PDB entry 1DS8 | X-ray diffraction, 2.50 A resolution | chains L and M of the 3 polymer chains in the assembly

# Chain L
Name: Reaction center protein L chain
Organism: Rhodobacter sphaeroides
UniProt: P02954 (RCEL_RHOSH); residues 1-281 here = UniProt positions 1-281
Chain sequence (281 residues; each row starts with the number of its first residue):
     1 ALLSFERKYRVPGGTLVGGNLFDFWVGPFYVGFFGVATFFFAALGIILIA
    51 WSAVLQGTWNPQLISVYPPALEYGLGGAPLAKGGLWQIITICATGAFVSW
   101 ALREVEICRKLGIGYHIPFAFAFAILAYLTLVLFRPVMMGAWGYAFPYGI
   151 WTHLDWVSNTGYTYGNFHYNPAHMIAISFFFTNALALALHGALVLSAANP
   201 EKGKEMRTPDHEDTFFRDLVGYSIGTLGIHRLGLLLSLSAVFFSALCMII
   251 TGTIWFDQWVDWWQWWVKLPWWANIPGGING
Bound ions: bacteriochlorophyll a Mg site 1 near His-153 (its only coordinating residue here); bacteriochlorophyll a Mg site 2 near His-173 (its only coordinating residue here); Fe2+: His-190, His-230 (shared with His-219(M), Glu-234(M), His-266(M) of chain M)
Residues lining bound ligands:
  - bacteriochlorophyll a (BCL), molecule 1: Ile-46, Ile-49, Phe-97, Tyr-128, Leu-131, Phe-146, Ile-150, Trp-151, His-153, Leu-154, Trp-156, Val-157
  - bacteriochlorophyll a (BCL), molecule 2: Phe-97, Phe-121, Ala-124, Ile-125, Ala-127, Tyr-128, Leu-131, Trp-156, Val-157, Ser-158, Thr-160, Gly-161, Tyr-162, Asn-166, Phe-167, His-168, His-173, Ala-176, Ile-177, Phe-180, Phe-181, Val-241, Ser-244, Ala-245, Cys-247, Met-248
  - bacteriochlorophyll a (BCL), molecule 3: Val-157, Tyr-162, His-168, Phe-181
  - bacteriochlorophyll a (BCL), molecule 4: His-168, Met-174, Ile-177, Ser-178, Phe-181, Thr-182, Leu-185
  - bacteriopheophytin a (BPH), molecule 1: Thr-38, Phe-41, Ala-42, Gly-45, Ile-49, Ile-89, Cys-92, Ala-93, Ala-96, Phe-97, Trp-100, Glu-104, Ile-117, Ala-120, Phe-121, Phe-123, Ala-124, Tyr-128, Phe-146, Tyr-148, Gly-149, Ile-150, His-153, Phe-180, Ser-237, Leu-238, Val-241
  - bacteriopheophytin a (BPH), molecule 2: Phe-181, Ala-184, Leu-185, Ala-188, Leu-189, Phe-216, Leu-219, Val-220
  - ubiquinone-10 (U10): Thr-182, Leu-185, Ala-186, Leu-189, His-190, Leu-193, Phe-216, Val-220, Gly-221, Tyr-222, Ser-223, Ile-224, Gly-225, Ile-229, Leu-232

# Chain M
Name: Reaction center protein M chain
Organism: Rhodobacter sphaeroides
UniProt: P02953 (RCEM_RHOSH); residue numbers follow UniProt; this construct covers 1-307
Chain sequence (307 residues; numbered 1 to 307; the number before each row is that of its first residue):
     1 AEYQNIFSQVQVRGPADLGMTEDVNLANRSGVGPFSTLLGWFGNAQLGPI
    51 YLGSLGVLSLFSGLMWFFTIGIWFWYQAGWNPAVFLRDLFFFSLEPPAPE
   101 YGLSFAAPLKEGGLWLIASFFMFVAVWSWWGRTYLRAQALGMGKHTAWAF
   151 LSAIWLWMVLGFIRPILMGSWSEAVPYGIFSHLDWTNNFSLVHGNLFYNP
   201 FHGLSIAFLYGSALLFAMHGATILAVSRFGGERELEQIADRGTAAERAAL
   251 FWRWTMGFNATMEGIHRWAIWMAVLVTLTGGIGILLSGTVVDNWYVWGQN
   301 HGMAPLA
Not modelled in the structure: 1-2, 302-307
Construct notes: conflict Ala-307 (Asn in P02953)
Bound ions: bacteriochlorophyll a Mg site 1 near His-182 (its only coordinating residue here); bacteriochlorophyll a Mg site 2 near His-202 (its only coordinating residue here); Fe2+: His-219, Glu-234, His-266 (shared with His-190(L), His-230(L) of chain L)
Residues lining bound ligands:
  - bacteriochlorophyll a (BCL), molecule 1: Trp-66, Val-126, Phe-150, Ala-153, Ile-154, Leu-156, Trp-157, Leu-160, Trp-185, Thr-186, Asn-187, Phe-189, Ser-190, Asn-195, Leu-196, Phe-197, His-202, Ser-205, Ile-206, Leu-209, Tyr-210, Val-276, Thr-277, Gly-280, Gly-281, Ile-284
  - bacteriochlorophyll a (BCL), molecule 2: Trp-157, Leu-160, Val-175, Ile-179, His-182, Leu-183, Trp-185, Thr-186
  - bacteriochlorophyll a (BCL), molecule 3: Thr-186, Phe-197, Leu-209, Tyr-210
  - bacteriochlorophyll a (BCL), molecule 4: Phe-197, Gly-203, Ile-206, Ala-207, Tyr-210, Gly-211, Leu-214
  - bacteriopheophytin a (BPH), molecule 1: Ser-59, Leu-60, Gly-63, Leu-64, Ala-125, Val-126, Trp-129, Thr-133, Thr-146, Ala-149, Phe-150, Ser-152, Ala-153, Ala-273, Val-274, Thr-277
  - bacteriopheophytin a (BPH), molecule 2: Tyr-210, Ala-213, Leu-214, Ala-217, Met-218, Trp-252, Thr-255, Met-256
  - ubiquinone-10 (U10), molecule 1: Ser-30, Gly-31, Val-32, Gly-33, Leu-47, Gly-48, Ile-50
  - ubiquinone-10 (U10), molecule 2: Leu-214, Leu-215, Met-218, His-219, Thr-222, Ile-223, Ala-245, Ala-248, Ala-249, Trp-252, Met-256, Phe-258, Asn-259, Ala-260, Thr-261, Met-262, Ile-265, Trp-268, Met-272

# Interface between chain L and chain M
Contacting residue pairs - 212 pairs, chain L then chain M:
  Leu-3(L) / Leu-250(M)  hydrophobic
  Leu-3(L) / Arg-253(M)
  Leu-3(L) / Asn-259(M)
  Phe-5(L) / Arg-241(M)
  Phe-5(L) / Glu-246(M)
  Glu-6(L) / Leu-250(M)
  Glu-6(L) / Arg-253(M)
  Glu-6(L) / Trp-254(M)  hydrogen bond
  Lys-8(L) / Glu-246(M)  salt bridge
  Tyr-9(L) / Thr-243(M)  hydrogen bond
  Tyr-9(L) / Glu-246(M)  hydrogen bond
  Tyr-9(L) / Arg-247(M)
  Tyr-9(L) / Leu-250(M)  hydrophobic
  Tyr-9(L) / Trp-254(M)
  Arg-10(L) / Trp-254(M)
  Trp-25(L) / Trp-254(M)
  Pro-28(L) / Arg-253(M)
  Pro-28(L) / Trp-254(M)
  Pro-28(L) / Gly-257(M)
  Phe-29(L) / Trp-254(M)
  Phe-29(L) / Thr-255(M)
  Phe-29(L) / Met-256(M)
  Phe-29(L) / Gly-257(M)
  Tyr-30(L) / Trp-254(M)  hydrogen bond (backbone-backbone)
  Trp-100(L) / Thr-255(M)
  Arg-103(L) / Trp-254(M)  hydrogen bond (side chain-backbone)
  Arg-103(L) / Thr-255(M)  hydrogen bond (side chain-backbone)
  Glu-104(L) / Phe-251(M)
  Glu-104(L) / Thr-255(M)
  Ile-107(L) / Phe-251(M)  hydrophobic
  Ile-107(L) / Trp-254(M)
  Ile-107(L) / Thr-255(M)
  Cys-108(L) / Phe-251(M)  hydrophobic
  Lys-110(L) / Trp-254(M)
  Leu-111(L) / Arg-247(M)  hydrogen bond (backbone-side chain)
  Leu-111(L) / Leu-250(M)
  Leu-111(L) / Phe-251(M)
  Leu-111(L) / Trp-254(M)  hydrophobic
  Gly-112(L) / Arg-228(M)  hydrogen bond (backbone-side chain)
  Gly-112(L) / Phe-229(M)
  Ile-113(L) / Ala-225(M)
  Ile-113(L) / Val-226(M)  hydrophobic
  Ile-113(L) / Arg-228(M)
  Ile-113(L) / Phe-229(M)  hydrophobic
  Ile-113(L) / Arg-247(M)
  Ile-113(L) / Phe-251(M)  hydrophobic
  Gly-114(L) / Ala-225(M)  hydrogen bond (backbone-backbone)
  Gly-114(L) / Arg-228(M)
  His-116(L) / Gln-4(M)  hydrogen bond (side chain-backbone)
  His-116(L) / Ile-6(M)
  His-116(L) / Ala-221(M)
  His-116(L) / Leu-224(M)
  His-116(L) / Ala-225(M)
  Ile-117(L) / Ala-221(M)
  Ile-117(L) / Thr-222(M)
  Ile-117(L) / Phe-251(M)  hydrophobic
  Ile-117(L) / Trp-252(M)  hydrophobic
  Trp-151(L) / Phe-197(M)
  Leu-154(L) / Phe-197(M)  hydrophobic
  Asp-155(L) / Tyr-198(M)
  Val-157(L) / Phe-197(M)  hydrophobic
  Ser-158(L) / Asn-195(M)
  Ser-158(L) / Phe-197(M)
  Tyr-162(L) / Asn-187(M)  hydrogen bond
  Tyr-162(L) / Leu-191(M)
  Asn-166(L) / Leu-183(M)
  Asn-166(L) / Asn-187(M)
  His-168(L) / Leu-183(M)  hydrogen bond (side chain-backbone)
  His-168(L) / Thr-186(M)
  His-168(L) / Asn-187(M)
  Tyr-169(L) / Phe-180(M)
  Tyr-169(L) / Asp-184(M)  hydrogen bond
  Met-174(L) / Phe-180(M)  hydrophobic
  Met-174(L) / Leu-183(M)  hydrophobic
  Phe-180(L) / Leu-209(M)
  Phe-180(L) / Ala-213(M)  hydrophobic
  Asn-183(L) / Ser-212(M)  hydrogen bond (side chain-backbone)
  Asn-183(L) / Ala-213(M)
  Asn-183(L) / Phe-216(M)
  Ala-184(L) / Ala-273(M)
  Ala-186(L) / Phe-216(M)
  Leu-187(L) / Ser-212(M)
  Leu-187(L) / Phe-216(M)
  Leu-187(L) / Ala-269(M)  hydrophobic
  Ala-188(L) / Ala-273(M)
  His-190(L) / His-219(M)  hydrogen bond
  His-190(L) / Glu-234(M)  salt bridge
  His-190(L) / His-266(M)  hydrogen bond
  Gly-191(L) / His-266(M)
  Ala-192(L) / His-145(M)
  Ala-192(L) / Thr-146(M)
  Ala-192(L) / Ile-270(M)  hydrophobic
  Val-194(L) / Glu-234(M)
  Val-194(L) / Leu-235(M)
  Val-194(L) / His-266(M)
  Leu-195(L) / His-145(M)
  Leu-195(L) / Glu-263(M)
  Leu-195(L) / His-266(M)
  Leu-195(L) / Arg-267(M)
  Ser-196(L) / Met-142(M)
  Ser-196(L) / Gly-143(M)  hydrogen bond (backbone-backbone)
  Ser-196(L) / His-145(M)
  Ala-197(L) / Met-142(M)  hydrophobic
  Ala-197(L) / Leu-235(M)  hydrophobic
  Ala-198(L) / Leu-235(M)
  Asn-199(L) / Gly-143(M)
  Asn-199(L) / His-145(M)
  Asn-199(L) / Glu-263(M)  hydrogen bond
  Asn-199(L) / Arg-267(M)
  Pro-200(L) / Gly-141(M)
  Pro-200(L) / Met-142(M)
  Pro-200(L) / Gly-143(M)
  Glu-201(L) / Gln-138(M)
  Glu-201(L) / Gly-141(M)  hydrogen bond (backbone-backbone)
  Glu-201(L) / Met-142(M)
  Glu-201(L) / Lys-144(M)  salt bridge
  Lys-204(L) / Gly-141(M)
  Met-206(L) / Leu-235(M)
  Met-206(L) / Ile-238(M)  hydrophobic
  Met-206(L) / Ala-239(M)  hydrophobic
  Arg-207(L) / Glu-22(M)  salt bridge
  Arg-207(L) / Leu-140(M)  hydrogen bond (side chain-backbone)
  Arg-207(L) / Gly-141(M)
  Arg-207(L) / Met-142(M)
  Arg-207(L) / Leu-235(M)
  Thr-208(L) / Leu-235(M)
  Pro-209(L) / Leu-235(M)
  Asp-210(L) / Met-20(M)
  His-211(L) / Met-20(M)
  His-211(L) / Glu-22(M)  salt bridge
  His-211(L) / Met-142(M)
  Glu-212(L) / Leu-235(M)
  Thr-214(L) / Gly-19(M)
  Thr-214(L) / Met-20(M)  hydrogen bond (side chain-backbone)
  Thr-214(L) / Arg-29(M)
  Thr-214(L) / Leu-140(M)
  Phe-215(L) / Thr-133(M)
  Phe-215(L) / Ala-137(M)  hydrophobic
  Phe-215(L) / Leu-140(M)  hydrophobic
  Phe-215(L) / Thr-146(M)
  Arg-217(L) / Asp-17(M)
  Arg-217(L) / Asn-44(M)
  Arg-217(L) / Gln-46(M)
  Arg-217(L) / Gly-48(M)
  Arg-217(L) / Pro-49(M)
  Arg-217(L) / Ile-50(M)
  Asp-218(L) / Arg-29(M)  salt bridge
  Asp-218(L) / Ile-50(M)
  Asp-218(L) / Tyr-51(M)  hydrogen bond (backbone-backbone)
  Asp-218(L) / Arg-132(M)  hydrogen bond (backbone-side chain)
  Leu-219(L) / Trp-129(M)
  Leu-219(L) / Arg-132(M)  hydrogen bond (backbone-side chain)
  Leu-219(L) / Thr-133(M)
  Val-220(L) / Ile-50(M)
  Gly-221(L) / Leu-47(M)
  Gly-221(L) / Gly-48(M)  hydrogen bond (backbone-backbone)
  Gly-221(L) / Pro-49(M)
  Gly-221(L) / Ile-50(M)
  Tyr-222(L) / Leu-39(M)  hydrophobic
  Tyr-222(L) / Asn-44(M)  hydrogen bond (side chain-backbone)
  Tyr-222(L) / Gln-46(M)
  Tyr-222(L) / Leu-47(M)  hydrophobic
  Ser-223(L) / Asn-44(M)  hydrogen bond (backbone-side chain)
  Ile-224(L) / Gly-43(M)
  Ile-224(L) / Asn-44(M)  hydrogen bond (backbone-backbone)
  Gly-225(L) / Asn-44(M)
  Thr-226(L) / Glu-232(M)
  Leu-227(L) / Asn-5(M)
  Leu-227(L) / Leu-224(M)  hydrophobic
  Leu-227(L) / Glu-232(M)
  Gly-228(L) / Phe-42(M)
  Ile-229(L) / Phe-216(M)
  His-230(L) / His-219(M)  hydrogen bond
  His-230(L) / Gly-220(M)
  His-230(L) / Ile-223(M)
  His-230(L) / Glu-234(M)  salt bridge
  Arg-231(L) / Asn-5(M)  hydrogen bond (side chain-backbone)
  Arg-231(L) / Ile-6(M)  hydrogen bond (side chain-backbone)
  Arg-231(L) / Phe-7(M)
  Arg-231(L) / Ser-8(M)  hydrogen bond
  Arg-231(L) / Trp-41(M)  hydrogen bond (side chain-backbone)
  Arg-231(L) / Phe-42(M)  hydrogen bond (side chain-backbone)
  Leu-232(L) / Phe-42(M)
  Gly-233(L) / Phe-216(M)
  Leu-234(L) / Ala-217(M)
  Leu-234(L) / Leu-224(M)  hydrophobic
  Ser-237(L) / Ala-213(M)  hydrogen bond (side chain-backbone)
  Ser-237(L) / Phe-216(M)
  Ser-237(L) / Ala-217(M)
  Trp-263(L) / Phe-180(M)  hydrophobic
  Trp-266(L) / Leu-86(M)  hydrogen bond (side chain-backbone)
  Trp-266(L) / Arg-87(M)  hydrogen bond (side chain-backbone)
  Val-267(L) / Arg-87(M)
  Val-267(L) / Phe-91(M)  hydrophobic
  Trp-272(L) / Ala-83(M)
  Trp-272(L) / Leu-86(M)  hydrophobic
  Trp-272(L) / Arg-87(M)  hydrogen bond (backbone-side chain)
  Ile-275(L) / Asn-81(M)
  Ile-275(L) / Ala-83(M)  hydrophobic
  Ile-275(L) / Val-84(M)  hydrophobic
  Ile-275(L) / Arg-87(M)  hydrogen bond (backbone-side chain)
  Gly-277(L) / Arg-87(M)  hydrogen bond (backbone-side chain)
  Gly-278(L) / Gln-77(M)
  Gly-278(L) / Val-84(M)
  Gly-278(L) / Asp-88(M)
  Ile-279(L) / Asp-88(M)  hydrogen bond (backbone-side chain)
  Ile-279(L) / Phe-91(M)  hydrophobic
  Ile-279(L) / Phe-92(M)  hydrophobic
  Asn-280(L) / Arg-87(M)
  Asn-280(L) / Asp-88(M)  hydrogen bond
  Asn-280(L) / Phe-91(M)
  Gly-281(L) / Arg-87(M)
Also at the interface, not in a pair above, chain L (97 interface residues in all): Ala-1, Ala-120, Phe-181, Leu-189, Leu-193, Asp-213, Leu-235, Leu-238, Pro-276
Also at the interface, not in a pair above, chain M (99 interface residues in all): Tyr-3, Val-24, Phe-90, Arg-136, Ala-149, Tyr-210, Met-218, Ala-249, Met-272

# Summary
97 residues of chain L and 99 residues of chain M are in contact; the contacts include 42 hydrogen bonds and 7
salt bridges. Polar contacts include Lys-8(L)/Glu-246(M), His-190(L)/Glu-234(M) and Glu-201(L)/Lys-144(M).
Chain L is Reaction center protein L chain and chain M is Reaction center protein M chain, both from
Rhodobacter sphaeroides; the structure, Photosynthetic reaction center from rhodobacter sphaeroides in the
charge-neutral dqaqb state with the proton transfer inhibitor ..., was determined by X-ray diffraction (same
publication as 1DV3 and 1DV6).
